Entry 1SL8 (X-ray diffraction, 1.70 A resolution); this record covers chain A.

== Chain A ==
Name: Aequorin 1
Source organism: Aequorea victoria
Reference sequence: P07164 (AEQ1_AEQVI); residues 2-191 here correspond to UniProt positions 7-196 (UniProt number = residue number + 5)
Amino-acid sequence (191 residues; each row starts with the number of its first residue):
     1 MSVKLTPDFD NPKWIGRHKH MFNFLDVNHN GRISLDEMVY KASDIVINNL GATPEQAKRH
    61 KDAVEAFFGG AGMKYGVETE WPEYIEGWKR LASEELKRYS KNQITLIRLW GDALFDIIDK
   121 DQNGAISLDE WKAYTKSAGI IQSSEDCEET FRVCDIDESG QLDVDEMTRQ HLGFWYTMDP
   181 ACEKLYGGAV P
Disordered / not traced: 1-10
Construct notes: initiating methionine (1)
Ion coordination: Ca2+ site 1: Asp26, Asn28, Asn30, Arg32, Glu37; Ca2+ site 2: Asp119, Asp121, Asn123, Ala125, Glu130; Ca2+ site 3: Asp155, Asp157, Ser159, Gln161, Glu166
Swiss-Prot annotation at these positions:
  - region (May interact with the chromophore): Ala42 to Ala52, Ala57 to Phe67, Asn102 to Asp112
  - binding site (Ca(2+)): Asp26, Asn28, Asn30, Arg32, Glu37, Asp119, Asp121, Asn123, Glu130, Asp155, Asp157, Ser159, Gln161, Glu166

== Summary ==
Asp26, Asn28, Asn30, Arg32 and Glu37 coordinate Ca2+ site 1. Asp119, Asp121, Asn123, Ala125 and Glu130
coordinate Ca2+ site 2. From UniProt: 14 Ca2+-binding residues.
Chain A is Aequorin 1 (Aequorea victoria); the structure, Calcium-loaded apo-aequorin from Aequorea victoria,
was determined by X-ray diffraction, deposited together with 1SL7.
